Entry 1R8X (X-ray diffraction, 2.95 A resolution); this record covers chains A and B.

Chain A (and B):
Name: glycine N-methyltransferase
Source organism: Mus musculus
Notes: chain B of this document is another copy of the same molecule, construct and numbering; everything in this record applies to it too
UniProtKB: Q9QXF8 (GNMT_MOUSE); residues 1-292 here correspond to UniProt positions 2-293 (UniProt number = residue number + 1)
Sequence (292 residues; row label = number of the first residue in the row):
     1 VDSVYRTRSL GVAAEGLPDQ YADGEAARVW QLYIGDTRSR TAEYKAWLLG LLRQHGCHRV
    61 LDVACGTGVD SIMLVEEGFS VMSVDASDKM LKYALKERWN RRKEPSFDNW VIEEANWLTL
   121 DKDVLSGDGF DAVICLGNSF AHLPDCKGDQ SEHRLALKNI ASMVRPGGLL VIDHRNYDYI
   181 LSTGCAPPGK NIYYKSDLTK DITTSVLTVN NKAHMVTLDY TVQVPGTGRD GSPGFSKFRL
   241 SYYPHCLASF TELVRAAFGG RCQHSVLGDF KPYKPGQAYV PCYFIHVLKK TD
Unresolved in the structure: 225-233 (chain B: 226-233)
UniProt features mapped onto this chain:
  - binding site ((6S)-5-methyl-5,6,7,8-tetrahydrofolate): Ser3, Tyr5, His214, Arg239
  - binding site (S-adenosyl-L-methionine): Tyr21, Trp30, Tyr33, Arg40, Ala64, Asp85 to Ser87, Asn116, Trp117, Leu136 to Ser139, Arg175, Tyr220
  - modified residue: Val1 (N-acetylvaline), Ser9 (Phosphoserine), Tyr33 (Phosphotyrosine), Lys45 (N6-succinyllysine), Lys190 (N6-succinyllysine), Lys195 (N6-succinyllysine), Lys200 (N6-succinyllysine)
Glycans and other covalent adducts: beta-mercaptoethanol (BME) linked to Cys146, Cys246
From the paper describing this entry:
  - conformationally variable residues (order/disorder transition): Pro225 to Pro233

How chain A and chain B interact:
Contacting residue pairs - 92 pairs, chain A then chain B:
  Tyr5(A) - Thr217(B)  hydrogen bond
  Tyr5(A) - Arg239(B)
  Arg6(A) - Arg239(B)  hydrogen bond (backbone-side chain)
  Thr7(A) - Met215(B)
  Thr7(A) - Arg239(B)
  Thr7(A) - Leu240(B)
  Thr7(A) - Ser241(B)  hydrogen bond (backbone-side chain)
  Arg8(A) - Arg239(B)
  Ser9(A) - Ala26(B)
  Ser9(A) - Phe238(B)
  Ser9(A) - Arg239(B)  hydrogen bond (side chain-backbone)
  Leu10(A) - Tyr21(B)  hydrophobic
  Gly11(A) - Tyr21(B)
  Gly11(A) - Ala27(B)
  Gly11(A) - Lys89(B)  hydrogen bond (backbone-side chain)
  Val12(A) - Trp30(B)  hydrophobic
  Ala13(A) - Trp30(B)  hydrogen bond (backbone-side chain)
  Ala13(A) - Ser87(B)
  Ala13(A) - Lys89(B)
  Ala13(A) - Met90(B)
  Ala14(A) - Ser87(B)
  Ala14(A) - His142(B)
  Glu15(A) - Gly66(B)
  Glu15(A) - Asp85(B)
  Glu15(A) - Ala86(B)
  Glu15(A) - Met90(B)
  Glu15(A) - Ser139(B)
  Glu15(A) - His142(B)  salt bridge
  Gly16(A) - Ala86(B)
  Gly16(A) - Trp117(B)
  Gly16(A) - His142(B)  hydrogen bond (backbone-side chain)
  Leu17(A) - Ala86(B)
  Leu17(A) - Ser87(B)
  Leu17(A) - His142(B)
  Pro18(A) - Ala86(B)
  Pro18(A) - Asn116(B)
  Asp19(A) - Ser87(B)  hydrogen bond
  Asp19(A) - Asp88(B)  hydrogen bond (side chain-backbone)
  Asp19(A) - Lys89(B)  hydrogen bond (side chain-backbone)
  Tyr21(A) - Leu10(B)  hydrophobic
  Tyr21(A) - Gly11(B)
  Tyr21(A) - Tyr21(B)  hydrophobic
  Ala26(A) - Ser9(B)
  Ala27(A) - Gly11(B)
  Trp30(A) - Val12(B)  hydrophobic
  Trp30(A) - Ala13(B)  hydrogen bond (side chain-backbone)
  Gly66(A) - Glu15(B)
  Asp85(A) - Glu15(B)
  Ala86(A) - Glu15(B)
  Ala86(A) - Gly16(B)
  Ala86(A) - Leu17(B)
  Ala86(A) - Pro18(B)
  Ser87(A) - Ala13(B)
  Ser87(A) - Ala14(B)
  Ser87(A) - Leu17(B)
  Ser87(A) - Asp19(B)  hydrogen bond
  Asp88(A) - Asp19(B)  hydrogen bond (backbone-side chain)
  Asp88(A) - Lys92(B)  salt bridge
  Lys89(A) - Gly11(B)  hydrogen bond (side chain-backbone)
  Lys89(A) - Asp19(B)  hydrogen bond (backbone-side chain)
  Met90(A) - Ala13(B)
  Met90(A) - Glu15(B)
  Lys92(A) - Asp88(B)  salt bridge
  Lys92(A) - Glu114(B)  salt bridge
  Lys96(A) - Glu114(B)  salt bridge
  Arg98(A) - Trp99(B)
  Trp99(A) - Arg98(B)
  Trp99(A) - Asp108(B)
  Arg102(A) - Asp108(B)  salt bridge
  Asp108(A) - Trp99(B)
  Asp108(A) - Arg102(B)  salt bridge
  Asp108(A) - Lys103(B)  salt bridge
  Glu114(A) - Lys92(B)  salt bridge
  Glu114(A) - Lys96(B)  salt bridge
  Asn116(A) - Pro18(B)
  Asn116(A) - Asp23(B)
  Trp117(A) - Gly16(B)
  Ser139(A) - Glu15(B)
  His142(A) - Ala14(B)
  His142(A) - Glu15(B)  hydrogen bond (side chain-backbone)
  His142(A) - Gly16(B)
  His142(A) - Leu17(B)
  Met215(A) - Thr7(B)
  Thr217(A) - Tyr5(B)  hydrogen bond
  Phe238(A) - Ser9(B)
  Arg239(A) - Tyr5(B)
  Arg239(A) - Arg6(B)  hydrogen bond (side chain-backbone)
  Arg239(A) - Thr7(B)
  Arg239(A) - Arg8(B)
  Arg239(A) - Ser9(B)  hydrogen bond (backbone-side chain)
  Leu240(A) - Thr7(B)
  Ser241(A) - Thr7(B)  hydrogen bond (side chain-backbone)
Also at the interface, not in a pair above, chain A (48 interface residues in all): Asp23, Ala64, Trp110, Leu143, Pro144
Also at the interface, not in a pair above, chain B (50 interface residues in all): Ala64, Phe107, Trp110, Leu143, Pro144

In short:
The interface between chain A and chain B involves 48 residues on one side and 50 on the other, with 20
hydrogen bonds and 10 salt bridges. Among the polar pairs are Glu15(A)-His142(B), Asp88(A)-Lys92(B) and
Lys92(A)-Glu114(B). Curated annotation (UniProt) lists 4 (6S)-5-methyl-5,6,7,8-tetrahydrofolate-binding
residues and 16 S-adenosyl-L-methionine-binding residues on chain A. The paper reports conformational
variability at Pro225(A).
Both chains are glycine N-methyltransferase (Mus musculus). Entry 1R8X (Crystal Structure of Mouse Glycine
N-Methyltransferase (Tetragonal Form)) was determined by X-ray diffraction (same publication as 1R74 and
1R8Y).
